6QUI - chain B; structure by X-ray diffraction, 1.94 A resolution.

Chain B:
Molecule: Green fluorescent protein
From: Aequorea victoria
Reference sequence: P42212 (GFP_AEQVI); aligned to UniProt positions 2-229 over residues 1-228 (the alignment contains insertions or deletions, so no single offset holds)
Sequence (229 residues; row label = number of the first residue in the row; numbering starts at 0):
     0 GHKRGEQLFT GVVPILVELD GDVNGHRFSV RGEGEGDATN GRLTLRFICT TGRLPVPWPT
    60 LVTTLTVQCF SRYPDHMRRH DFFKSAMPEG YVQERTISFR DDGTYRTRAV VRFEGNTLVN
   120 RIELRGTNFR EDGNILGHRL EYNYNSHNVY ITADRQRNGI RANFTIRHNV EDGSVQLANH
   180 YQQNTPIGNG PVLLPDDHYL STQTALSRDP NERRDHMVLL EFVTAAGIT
Construct notes: expression tag (0); conflict His1 (Ser2 in P42212), Gln6 (Glu in P42212), Arg26 (Lys in P42212), 34 further conflict positions vs the reference (P42212) not listed; insertion (3)
Modified residues: Thr65 ({2-[(1R,2R)-1-amino-2-hydroxypropyl]-4-(4-hydroxybenzylidene)-5-oxo-4,5-dihydro-1H-imidazol-1-yl}acetic acid; CRO)
Bound ions: Cu ion site 1: Gly0, His1 (shared with 1 residue of chain E); Cu ion site 2: His25 (shared with 2 residues of chain E)
What the authors report for this chain:
  - Cu ion coordination: His25

Overview:
Gly0 and His1 form the Cu ion site 1. From the paper: Cu ion coordination by His25.
Chain B is Green fluorescent protein (Aequorea victoria); the structure, GHK tagged GFP variant at 17Kev, was
determined by X-ray diffraction, deposited together with 6QUG, 6QUH and 6QUJ.
